8A1V - chains E and F of the 6 polymer chains in the assembly; structure by electron microscopy, 2.73 A resolution.

[Chain E]
Molecule: Na(+)-translocating NADH-quinone reductase subunit E
From: Vibrio cholerae
Notes: EC 7.2.1.1
UniProtKB: A0A085QWM0 (A0A085QWM0_VIBCL); residue numbers follow UniProt; this construct covers 1-198
Chain sequence (198 residues; numbered 1 to 198; the number before each row is that of its first residue):
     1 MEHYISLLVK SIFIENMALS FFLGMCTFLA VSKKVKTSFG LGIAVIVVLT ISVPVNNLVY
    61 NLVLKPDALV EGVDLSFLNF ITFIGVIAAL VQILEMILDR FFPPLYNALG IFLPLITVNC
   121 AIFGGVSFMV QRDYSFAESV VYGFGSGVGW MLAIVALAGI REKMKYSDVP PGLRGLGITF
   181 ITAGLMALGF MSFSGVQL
Unresolved in the structure: 1, 198
Ion coordination: 2Fe-2S cluster Fe: C26, C120 (shared with 2 residues of chain D)
Small-molecule neighbours:
  - 1,2-Distearoyl-sn-glycerophosphoethanolamine (3PE): D168, P170, P171
  - 2Fe-2S cluster (FES): G24, M25, C26, N119, C120

[Chain F]
Molecule: Na(+)-translocating NADH-quinone reductase subunit F
From: Vibrio cholerae
Notes: EC 7.2.1.1
UniProtKB: A0A085ST13 (A0A085ST13_VIBCL); residue numbers follow UniProt; this construct covers 1-408
Chain sequence (408 residues; each row starts with the number of its first residue):
     1 MSTIIFGVVM FTLIILALVL VILFAKSKLV PTGDITISIN GDPEKAIVTQ PGGKLLTALA
    61 GAGVFVSSAC GGGGSCGQCR VKIKSGGGDI LPTELDHISK GEAREGERLA CQVAVKADMD
   121 LELPEEIFGV KKWECTVISN DNKATFIKEL KLAIPDGESV PFRAGGYIQI EAPAHHVKYA
   181 DFDVPEKYRG DWDKFNLFRY ESKVDEPIIR AYSMANYPEE FGIIMLNVRI ATPPPNNPNV
   241 PPGQMSSYIW SLKAGDKCTI SGPFGEFFAK DTDAEMVFIG GGAGMAPMRS HIFDQLKRLK
   301 SKRKMSYWYG ARSKREMFYV EDFDGLAAEN DNFVWHCALS DPQPEDNWTG YTGFIHNVLY
   361 ENYLKDHEAP EDCEYYMCGP PMMNAAVINM LKNLGVEEEN ILLDDFGG
Unresolved in the structure: 1, 408
Ion coordination: 2Fe-2S cluster Fe: C70, C76, C79, C111
Small-molecule neighbours:
  - FAD (flavin-adenine dinucleotide): Y167, R210, A211, Y212, S213, N227, V228, R229, A231, T232, P233, P234, V240, P241, P242, G243, Q244, M245, S246, A283, F406
  - 2Fe-2S cluster (FES): S68, C70, G71, G72, G73, G74, S75, C76, G77, C79, C111
Reported in the primary citation:
  - mutagenesis - C70A: abolished binding to 2Fe-2S cluster

[Chain E / chain F interface]
Pairs across the interface (20; chain E residue first):
  V63(E) with M10(F), hydrophobic
  L75(E) with F6(F), hydrophobic; G7(F)
  F77(E) with G7(F)
  L78(E) with M10(F), hydrophobic; F11(F), hydrophobic
  I81(E) with F11(F), hydrophobic
  G85(E) with L18(F)
  A89(E) with L18(F), hydrophobic
  Q92(E) with I22(F)
  M96(E) with I22(F); A25(F), hydrophobic; K26(F); L29(F), hydrophobic; V30(F), hydrophobic
  I97(E) with L29(F), hydrophobic
  R100(E) with L29(F), hydrogen bond (side chain-backbone); V30(F); P31(F)
  F101(E) with L29(F), hydrophobic
Other interface residues (no listed pair), chain E (19 interface residues in all): L69, V70, G72, V73, T82, V86, I93
Other interface residues (no listed pair), chain F (16 interface residues in all): T3, I14, I15, V21, K28

[Summary]
Chain E and chain F form an interface of 19 and 16 residues respectively; the contacts include 1 hydrogen
bond. The hydrogen-bonded pair is R100(E)-L29(F). Bound to chain E:
1,2-Distearoyl-sn-glycerophosphoethanolamine and 2Fe-2S cluster. Chain F binds flavin-adenine dinucleotide and
2Fe-2S cluster. The paper reports that C70A of chain F abolishes binding to 2Fe-2S cluster.
Here chain E is Na(+)-translocating NADH-quinone reductase subunit E and chain F is Na(+)-translocating
NADH-quinone reductase subunit F, both from Vibrio cholerae. Entry 8A1V (Sodium pumping NADH-quinone
oxidoreductase with substrate Q2) was determined by electron microscopy (same publication as 8A1T, 8A1U, 8A1W,
8A1X, 8A1Y, 8ACW and 8ACY).
